Entry 5DMP (X-ray diffraction, 1.79 A resolution); this record covers chain A.

[Chain A]
Molecule: Uncharacterized protein
Source organism: Methanocella paludicola
UniProt: D1Z0H7 (D1Z0H7_METPS); numbering as in UniProt (aligned over 30-198)
Chain sequence (169 residues; each row starts with the number of its first residue):
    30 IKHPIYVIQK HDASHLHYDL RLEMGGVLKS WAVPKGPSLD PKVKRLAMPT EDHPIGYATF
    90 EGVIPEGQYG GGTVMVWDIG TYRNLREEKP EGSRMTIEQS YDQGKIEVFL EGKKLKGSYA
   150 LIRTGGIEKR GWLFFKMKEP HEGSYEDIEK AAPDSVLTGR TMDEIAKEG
Small-molecule neighbours: oxido(dioxo)vanadium (VN4): His-40, Asp-48, Arg-50, His-82, Tyr-86, Ile-93, Gly-99, Val-103
From the paper describing this entry:
  - Mg2+ coordination: His-40
  - binding site for oxido(dioxo)vanadium: Arg-50, His-82, Tyr-86
  - catalytic residues: His-40, His-46, Asp-48, Arg-50, His-82, Tyr-86

[Summary]
Bound to chain A: oxido(dioxo)vanadium. From the paper: catalytic residues His-40, His-46 and Asp-48 among
others; a binding site for oxido(dioxo)vanadium at Arg-50, His-82 and Tyr-86.
Chain A is Uncharacterized protein (Methanocella paludicola); the structure, Structure of the Archaeal NHEJ
Phosphoesterase from Methanocella paludicola, was determined by X-ray diffraction.
